Entry 5F25 (X-ray diffraction, 1.68 A resolution); this record covers chain A.

== Chain A ==
Name: BRD9
Source organism: Homo sapiens
Notes: fragment: bromodomain
Reference sequence: Q9H8M2 (BRD9_HUMAN), isoform Q9H8M2-1; residue numbers follow UniProt; this construct covers 14-134
Chain sequence (123 residues; each row starts with the number of its first residue):
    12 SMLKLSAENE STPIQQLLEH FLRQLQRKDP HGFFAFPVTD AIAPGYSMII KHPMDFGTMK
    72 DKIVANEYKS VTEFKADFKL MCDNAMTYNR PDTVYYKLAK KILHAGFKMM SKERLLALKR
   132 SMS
Unresolved in the structure: 12-21
Construct notes: expression tag (12-13)
Ligand contacts: 5TU (4-(1,5-dimethyl-6-oxidanylidene-pyridin-3-yl)benzamide): F44, F45, V49, I53, A54, Y57, A96, Y99, N100, Y106
From the paper describing this entry:
  - binding site for 5TU: F44, I53, Y57, N100, Y106
  - mutagenesis - N100F: abolished binding to acetylated histone

== Overview ==
Bound to chain A: compound 5TU. The paper reports a binding site for 5TU at F44, I53 and Y57 among others;
N100F abolishes binding to acetylated histone.
Chain A is BRD9 (Homo sapiens); the structure, Crystal structure of the BRD9 bromodomain in complex with
compound 4, was determined by X-ray diffraction (same publication as 5EU1, 5F1H, 5F1L and 5F2P).
